PDB entry 8Y0R | electron microscopy, 2.52 A resolution | chains 2 and H of the 6 polymer chains in the assembly

[Chain 2]
Name: VP2 of capsid protein
Organism: Foot-and-mouth disease virus A
Reference sequence: D0E7R9 (D0E7R9_9PICO); residues 1-218 here correspond to UniProt positions 287-504 (UniProt number = residue number + 286)
Chain sequence (218 residues; row label = number of the first residue in the row):
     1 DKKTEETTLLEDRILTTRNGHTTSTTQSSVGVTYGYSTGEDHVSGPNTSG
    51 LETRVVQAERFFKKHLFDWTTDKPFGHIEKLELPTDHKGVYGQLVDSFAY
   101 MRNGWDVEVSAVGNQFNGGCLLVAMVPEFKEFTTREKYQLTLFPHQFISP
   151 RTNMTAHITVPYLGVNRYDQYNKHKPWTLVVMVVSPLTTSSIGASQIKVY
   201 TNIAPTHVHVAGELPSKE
Disordered / not traced: 1-10

[Chain H]
Name: pOA2 VH
Organism: Sus scrofa
Chain sequence (123 residues; numbered 1 to 123; the number before each row is that of its first residue):
     1 EEKVVESGGGLVQPGGSLRLSCVGSGFNFKNYEINWVRQAPGKALEWLAY
    51 ITQTSDFIYYADSVKGRFTISRDNSRNTAYLQMNNLRTEDTARYFCTRAG
   101 LTGCKSRHCMYVWGPGAEVVVSS
Cystine bridges: Cys22-Cys96, Cys104-Cys109

[How chain 2 and chain H interact]
Contacting residue pairs (14; chain 2 residue first):
  His65(2) with Lys105(H), hydrogen bond (backbone-side chain)
  Leu66(2) with Lys105(H), hydrogen bond (backbone-side chain)
  Asp68(2) with Cys104(H); Lys105(H), hydrogen bond (side chain-backbone)
  Asp72(2) with Arg107(H); His108(H), salt bridge
  Pro74(2) with Phe57(H), hydrophobic; Tyr59(H)
  Phe75(2) with Phe57(H)
  Gly76(2) with Phe57(H)
  His77(2) with Phe57(H)
  Glu131(2) with Thr54(H)
  Lys137(2) with Asp56(H), salt bridge
  Lys198(2) with Gly103(H)
Interface residues without a listed pair, chain 2 (14 interface residues in all): Phe67, Thr70, Glu79
Interface residues without a listed pair, chain H (13 interface residues in all): Glu33, Gln53, Thr102, Ser106
Interface features reported in the paper:
  - residue pairs: His65(2)-Lys105(H) (hydrogen bond), Asp68(2)-Lys105(H) (hydrogen bond)
  - epitope / paratope residues, chain 2: Asp72(2), Lys137(2)
  - interface residues, chain H: Asp56(H)

[Summary]
14 residues of chain 2 face 13 of chain H across their interface; the contacts include 3 hydrogen bonds and 2
salt bridges. Polar contacts include Asp72(2)-His108(H), Lys137(2)-Asp56(H) and His65(2)-Lys105(H). The paper
describes hydrogen bonds between His65(2) and Lys105(H) and Asp68(2) and Lys105(H). From the paper:
epitope/paratope residues Asp72(2) and Lys137(2); the interface residue Asp56(H).
Here chain 2 is VP2 of capsid protein (Foot-and-mouth disease virus A) and chain H is pOA2 VH (Sus scrofa).
Entry 8Y0R (Complex of FMDV A/WH/CHA/09 and inter-serotype broadly neutralizing antibodies pOA-2) was
determined by electron microscopy (same publication as 8Y0Q).
